6KVA - chains H and L of the 3 polymer chains in the assembly; structure by X-ray diffraction, 2.20 A resolution.

Chain H:
Molecule: heavy chain
Source organism: Homo sapiens
Chain sequence (227 residues; numbered 1 to 227; the number before each row is that of its first residue):
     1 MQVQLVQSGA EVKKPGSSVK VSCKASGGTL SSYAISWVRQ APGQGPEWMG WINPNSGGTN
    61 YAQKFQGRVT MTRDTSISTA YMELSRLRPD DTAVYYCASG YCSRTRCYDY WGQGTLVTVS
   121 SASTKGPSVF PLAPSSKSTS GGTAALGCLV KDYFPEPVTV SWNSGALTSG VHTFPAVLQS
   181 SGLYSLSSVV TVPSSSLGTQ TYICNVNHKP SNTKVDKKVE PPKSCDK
Disordered / not traced: 1, 135-141, 222-227
Cystine bridges: C23-C97, C102-C107, C148-C204

Chain L:
Molecule: light chain
Source organism: Homo sapiens
Chain sequence (222 residues; row label = number of the first residue in the row):
     1 QAVLTQPSSL SASPGASVSL TCTLRSGINV GAYRIYWYQQ KPGSPPQFLL RYKSDSDKQQ
    61 GSGVPSRFSG SRDASANAGI LLISGLRSED EADYYCAIWH SSAWVFGGGT QLTVLGGQPK
   121 AAPSVTLFPP SSEELQANKA TLVCLISDFY PGAVTVAWKA DSSPVKAGVE TTTPSKQSNN
   181 KYAASSYLSL TPEQWKSHRS YSCQVTHEGS TVEKTVAPTE CS
Disordered / not traced: 1-2, 220-222
Cystine bridges: C22-C96, C144-C203

Interface between chain H and chain L:
Pairs across the interface - 67 pairs, chain H then chain L:
  Q40(H) - Q40(L)  hydrogen bond
  Q40(H) - Y95(L)  hydrogen bond
  Q44(H) - Y95(L)  hydrogen bond (backbone-side chain)
  G45(H) - Y95(L)
  P46(H) - Y95(L)
  P46(H) - F106(L)
  W48(H) - A103(L)  hydrophobic
  W48(H) - W104(L)
  Y96(H) - Q40(L)
  Y96(H) - S44(L)
  Y96(H) - P45(L)  hydrophobic
  C102(H) - R51(L)
  S103(H) - Q59(L)
  R104(H) - S56(L)
  R104(H) - K58(L)
  R104(H) - Q59(L)  hydrogen bond (backbone-side chain)
  T105(H) - Q59(L)
  T105(H) - Q60(L)  hydrogen bond (backbone-backbone)
  R106(H) - Q60(L)  hydrogen bond (side chain-backbone)
  R106(H) - G61(L)  hydrogen bond (side chain-backbone)
  R106(H) - S62(L)
  R106(H) - G63(L)
  C107(H) - F48(L)  hydrophobic
  C107(H) - R51(L)
  C107(H) - Q59(L)
  C107(H) - Q60(L)  hydrogen bond (backbone-backbone)
  C107(H) - G61(L)
  C107(H) - S62(L)  hydrogen bond (backbone-backbone)
  Y108(H) - S62(L)
  D109(H) - Q47(L)
  D109(H) - F48(L)  hydrogen bond (side chain-backbone)
  W111(H) - Y38(L)  hydrophobic
  W111(H) - P45(L)  hydrophobic
  W111(H) - P46(L)  hydrogen bond (side chain-backbone)
  G112(H) - P45(L)
  F130(H) - S131(L)
  F130(H) - E133(L)
  F130(H) - E134(L)
  P131(H) - S131(L)
  P131(H) - E133(L)
  L132(H) - F128(L)
  A133(H) - F128(L)
  A145(H) - T126(L)
  A145(H) - F128(L)
  L146(H) - F128(L)  hydrophobic
  L149(H) - T141(L)
  L149(H) - Y187(L)  hydrophobic
  K151(H) - E134(L)  salt bridge
  K151(H) - K139(L)
  K151(H) - T141(L)
  H172(H) - K176(L)
  H172(H) - Q177(L)
  H172(H) - A183(L)
  F174(H) - L145(L)  hydrophobic
  F174(H) - I146(L)
  F174(H) - A183(L)  hydrophobic
  F174(H) - A184(L)
  F174(H) - S185(L)
  P175(H) - T172(L)
  P175(H) - S175(L)
  V177(H) - E170(L)
  V177(H) - T172(L)
  V177(H) - Y187(L)  hydrophobic
  L186(H) - Y187(L)
  S187(H) - V143(L)
  S187(H) - Y187(L)  hydrogen bond
  V189(H) - L145(L)  hydrophobic
Interface residues without a listed pair, chain H (35 interface residues in all): E47, W51, N60, G147
Interface residues without a listed pair, chain L (44 interface residues in all): D57, W99, S102, G108, S147, T173

Summary:
35 residues of chain H and 44 residues of chain L are in contact, with 12 hydrogen bonds and 1 salt bridge.
Polar contacts include K151(H)-E134(L), Q40(H)-Q40(L) and Q40(H)-Y95(L).
Here chain H is heavy chain and chain L is light chain, both from Homo sapiens. Entry 6KVA (Structure of
anti-hCXCR2 abN48-2 in complex with its CXCR2 epitope) was determined by X-ray diffraction, deposited together
with 6KVF.
